PDB entry 9E4Z | electron microscopy, 3.70 A resolution | chains A and E of the 8 polymer chains in the assembly

# Chain A
Name: Isoform Flip of Glutamate receptor 2
Source organism: Rattus norvegicus
UniProt: P19491 (GRIA2_RAT), isoform P19491-2; aligned to UniProt positions 25-835 over residues 10-820 (the alignment contains insertions or deletions, so no single offset holds)
Amino-acid sequence (811 residues; each row starts with the number of its first residue):
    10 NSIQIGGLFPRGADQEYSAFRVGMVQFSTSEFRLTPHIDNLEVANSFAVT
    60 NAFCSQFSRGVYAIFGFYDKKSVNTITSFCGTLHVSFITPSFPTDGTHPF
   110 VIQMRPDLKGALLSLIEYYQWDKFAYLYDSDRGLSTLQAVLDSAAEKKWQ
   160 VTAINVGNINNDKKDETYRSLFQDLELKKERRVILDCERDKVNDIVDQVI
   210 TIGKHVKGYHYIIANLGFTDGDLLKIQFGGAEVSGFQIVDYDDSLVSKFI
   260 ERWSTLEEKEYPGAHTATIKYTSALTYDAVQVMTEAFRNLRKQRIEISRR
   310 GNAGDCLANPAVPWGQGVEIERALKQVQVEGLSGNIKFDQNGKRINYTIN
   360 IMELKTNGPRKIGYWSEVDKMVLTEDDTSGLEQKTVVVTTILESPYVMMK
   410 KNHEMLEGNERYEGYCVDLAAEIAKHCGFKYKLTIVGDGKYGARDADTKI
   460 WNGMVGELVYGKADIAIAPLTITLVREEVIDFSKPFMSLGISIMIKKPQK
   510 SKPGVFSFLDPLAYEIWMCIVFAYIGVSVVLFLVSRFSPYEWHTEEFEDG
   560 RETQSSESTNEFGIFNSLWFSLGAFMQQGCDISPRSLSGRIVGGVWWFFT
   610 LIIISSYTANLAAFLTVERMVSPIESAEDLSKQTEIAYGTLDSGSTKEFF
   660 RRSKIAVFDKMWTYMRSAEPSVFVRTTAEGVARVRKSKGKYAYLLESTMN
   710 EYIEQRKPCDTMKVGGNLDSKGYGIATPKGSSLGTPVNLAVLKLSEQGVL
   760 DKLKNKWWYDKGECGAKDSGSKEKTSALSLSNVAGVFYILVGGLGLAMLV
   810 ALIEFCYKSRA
Disordered / not traced: 550-564
Cystine bridges: Cys63-Cys315, Cys718-Cys773
Glycans and other covalent adducts: cyclothiazide (CYZ) linked to Ser729
Differences from the reference sequence: conflict Glu241 (Asn256 in P19491), Leu382 (Val397 in P19491), Glu384 (Gly405 in P19491), Asp385 (Asn406 in P19491), Gln392 (Asn413 in P19491)
Residues lining bound ligands:
  - cyclothiazide (CYZ), molecule 1: Ile481, Pro494, Ser497, Asp728, Lys730, Gly731
  - cyclothiazide (CYZ), molecule 2: Lys493, Pro494, Phe495, Met496, Ser497, Leu751, Ser754, Leu759, Asp760, Lys763
  - glutamic acid (GLU): Tyr450, Pro478, Leu479, Thr480, Arg485, Leu650, Gly653, Ser654, Thr655, Leu704, Glu705, Met708, Lys730, Tyr732
UniProt features mapped onto this chain:
  - glycosylation: Asn355 (N-linked (GlcNAc...) asparagine)

# Chain E
Name: Voltage-dependent calcium channel gamma-2 subunit
Source organism: Mus musculus
UniProt: O88602 (CCG2_MOUSE); residues 1002-1207 here correspond to UniProt positions 3-208 (UniProt number = residue number - 999)
Amino-acid sequence (208 residues; each row starts with the number of its first residue):
  1002 LFDRGVQMLLTTVGAFAAFSLMTIAVGTDYWLYSRGVCKTKSVSENETSK
  1052 KNEEVMTHSGLWRTCCLEGNFKGLCKQIDHFPEDADYEADTAEYFLRAVR
  1102 ASSIFPILSVILLFMGGLCIAASEFYKTRHNIILSAGIFFVSAGLSNIIG
  1152 IIVYISANAGDPSKSDSKKNSYSYGWSFYFGALSFIIAEMVGVLAVHMFI
  1202 DRHKQLTG
Disordered / not traced: 1043-1050, 1162-1169
Cystine bridges: Cys1039-Cys1067, Cys1066-Cys1076
Differences from the reference sequence: expression tag (1208-1209)
UniProt features mapped onto this chain:
  - glycosylation: Asn1047 (N-linked (GlcNAc...) asparagine)

# Chain A / chain E interface
Contacting residue pairs (20; chain A residue first):
  Tyr523(A) - Tyr1180(E)
  Glu524(A) - Asn1171(E)  hydrogen bond
  Glu524(A) - Tyr1175(E)  hydrogen bond
  Met527(A) - Phe1179(E)  hydrophobic
  Cys528(A) - Ile1153(E)  hydrophobic
  Phe531(A) - Ala1183(E)  hydrophobic
  Phe531(A) - Phe1186(E)  hydrophobic
  Ile534(A) - Glu1190(E)
  Gly535(A) - Glu1190(E)
  Val538(A) - Glu1190(E)
  Val538(A) - Val1194(E)  hydrophobic
  Phe541(A) - Val1197(E)  hydrophobic
  Leu542(A) - Ile1139(E)  hydrophobic
  Leu542(A) - Val1197(E)  hydrophobic
  Phe546(A) - Leu1135(E)  hydrophobic
  Ser547(A) - Ile1201(E)
  Tyr549(A) - Asn1132(E)  hydrogen bond
  Tyr549(A) - His1204(E)
  Ile573(A) - Val1194(E)  hydrophobic
  Ile573(A) - His1198(E)
Other interface residues (no listed pair), chain A (17 interface residues in all): Ala532, Val539, Arg545
Other interface residues (no listed pair), chain E (22 interface residues in all): Val1142, Ile1149, Ile1152, Ile1156, Ile1187, Phe1200

# In short
17 residues of chain A face 22 of chain E across their interface; the contacts include 3 hydrogen bonds. Polar
pairs include Glu524(A)-Asn1171(E), Glu524(A)-Tyr1175(E) and Tyr549(A)-Asn1132(E). Chain A binds glutamic acid
and cyclothiazide. Cyclothiazide is covalently linked to Ser729(A).
Chain A is Isoform Flip of Glutamate receptor 2 (Rattus norvegicus) and chain E is Voltage-dependent calcium
channel gamma-2 subunit (Mus musculus); the structure, GluA2-gamma2 complex bound glutamate and cyclothiazide,
was determined by electron microscopy, deposited together with 9E4Y.
